8T2T - chains B and D of the 3 polymer chains in the assembly; structure by electron microscopy, 3.00 A resolution.

[Chain B]
Molecule: 638-nt RNA strand
Source organism: [Eubacterium] rectale
Sequence (638 nucleotides; each row starts with the number of its first residue):
     1 GUUUGCGCGC CAUGGGCGCG CUCUAACGGG UGUAAGUCCC GAACAUGCCC AGGUAGUGGG
    61 AAAUGUAUAG CCGAACAGCA AGGGUGUCUA CUGUGAGGUG GAAUCUGAAG GAAGCUGUAA
   121 GCGAAUCUCU GGUCCGACGG ACAGAAAUCG CAUAUAAGGC UAGGCUUCGA GUGAUAAGCU
   181 GGCAAAGAAC AGUGAAGUCU AAUAACUACC ACGUUUGUAG AAGCAGAGUA AAUGCGGCGG
   241 AUAUAUGGAG AGAAAGAGCG UGCACCUUAA GCGUGGAGGU CUCACAGAGG UUUCAUUAGC
   301 CUAGUAACAA CGAACUGUGA GAAGUCAGCC GAGCCCAUAG UAGUGAAGAA GUCUCUGUAA
   361 UGGGGAUGGA GCGAAGGGGC GAACAAUCAU UCAGUUUGAG AAUGUCUCGU AUUGCAGAAA
   421 UGACAACAUC UGCCGUAACC AAUCGGGUAA AAGGUGGUCA AAUCAAGCGA GACGGAAAGG
   481 AAAGAACGCA UGGACACAAG UAAUCUAAUU UCGGUUAGAU UACUACAUCG AAAAGUGUGU
   541 UACUUGUUAA GUUGAUUGAA CCGCCGUAUA CGGAACCGUA CGUACGGUGG UGUGAGAGGU
   601 CGGAAUUUCU CAAUUAAGAG AAAUUCUUCC UACUCGAU
Unresolved in the structure: 170-171, 208-220, 293-298, 391-400, 482-551
Ion coordination: Mg2+ site 1 near A120 (its only coordinating residue here); Mg2+ site 2 near G136 (its only coordinating residue here); Mg2+ site 3 near G139 (its only coordinating residue here); Mg2+ site 4 near A157 (its only coordinating residue here); Mg2+ site 5 near G247 (its only coordinating residue here); Mg2+ site 6 near A323 (its only coordinating residue here); Mg2+ site 7: A559, A560; Mg2+ site 8 near G578 (its only coordinating residue here); Mg2+ site 9: C581, U638
Reported in the primary citation:
  - contacts within the chain: A327/U638, A632/C635, A632/G636
  - conformationally variable residues: C635, G636
  - Mg2+ coordination: U638

[Chain D]
Protein: Group II intron reverse transcriptase/maturase
Source organism: [Eubacterium] rectale
Notes: EC 2.7.7.49
UniProtKB: A0A173ZME3 (A0A173ZME3_9FIRM); residues 1-427 here = UniProt positions 1-427
Chain sequence (427 residues; each row starts with the number of its first residue):
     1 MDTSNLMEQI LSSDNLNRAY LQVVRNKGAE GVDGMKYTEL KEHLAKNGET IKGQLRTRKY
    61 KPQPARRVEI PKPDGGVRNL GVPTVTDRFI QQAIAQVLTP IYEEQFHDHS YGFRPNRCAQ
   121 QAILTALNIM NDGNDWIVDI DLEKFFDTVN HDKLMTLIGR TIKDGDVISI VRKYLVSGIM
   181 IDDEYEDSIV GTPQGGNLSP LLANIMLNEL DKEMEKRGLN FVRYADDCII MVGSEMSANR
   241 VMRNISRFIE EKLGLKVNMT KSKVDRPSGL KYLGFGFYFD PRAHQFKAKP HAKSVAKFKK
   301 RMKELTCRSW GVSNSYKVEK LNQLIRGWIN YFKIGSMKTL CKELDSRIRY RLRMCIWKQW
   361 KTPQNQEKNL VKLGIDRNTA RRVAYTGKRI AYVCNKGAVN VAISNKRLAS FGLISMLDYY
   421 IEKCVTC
Unresolved in the structure: 1-4, 65-80, 178-194, 425-427
Reported in the primary citation:
  - mutagenesis - W310A/Q359A, K361A, K361A/T362A/N365A: abolished catalytic activity
  - mutagenesis - K372A/R377A: decreased catalytic activity

[How chain B and chain D interact]
Residue-residue contacts (61; chain B residue first):
  U155(B) / Lys-300(D)  hydrogen bond to the sugar
  G181(B) / Arg-389(D)  hydrogen bond to the sugar
  G182(B) / Tyr-350(D)  base contact
  G182(B) / Arg-389(D)  salt bridge to the phosphate
  G182(B) / Ala-391(D)  base contact
  G182(B) / Tyr-392(D)  base contact
  G182(B) / Asn-395(D)  hydrogen bond to the base
  C183(B) / Arg-308(D)  salt bridge to the phosphate
  C183(B) / Arg-389(D)  phosphate contact
  C183(B) / Ile-390(D)  hydrogen bond to the phosphate
  C183(B) / Ala-391(D)  hydrogen bond to the phosphate
  A184(B) / Arg-308(D)  salt bridge to the phosphate
  A186(B) / Lys-388(D)  base contact
  G228(B) / Lys-299(D)  phosphate contact
  G228(B) / Arg-347(D)  hydrogen bond to the phosphate
  G228(B) / Tyr-350(D)  sugar contact
  U229(B) / Arg-308(D)  hydrogen bond to the phosphate
  U229(B) / Arg-347(D)  salt bridge to the phosphate
  U229(B) / Tyr-350(D)  sugar contact
  U229(B) / Arg-351(D)  salt bridge to the phosphate
  U229(B) / Met-354(D)  phosphate contact
  A230(B) / Arg-308(D)  salt bridge to the phosphate
  A230(B) / Arg-351(D)  salt bridge to the phosphate
  A231(B) / Arg-308(D)  salt bridge to the phosphate
  A231(B) / Ser-309(D)  hydrogen bond to the phosphate
  A231(B) / Lys-358(D)  hydrogen bond to the base
  G414(B) / Asp-152(D)  hydrogen bond to the base
  G414(B) / Arg-172(D)  base contact
  C415(B) / Asp-152(D)  hydrogen bond to the sugar
  C415(B) / Thr-156(D)  sugar contact
  A416(B) / Thr-156(D)  hydrogen bond to the sugar
  A416(B) / Arg-160(D)  sugar contact
  G417(B) / Arg-160(D)  sugar contact
  A428(B) / Arg-247(D)  phosphate contact
  U429(B) / Arg-217(D)  phosphate contact
  U429(B) / Asn-244(D)  hydrogen bond to the phosphate
  U429(B) / Arg-247(D)  salt bridge to the phosphate
  C430(B) / Arg-217(D)  salt bridge to the phosphate
  C430(B) / Leu-219(D)  sugar contact
  C430(B) / Arg-240(D)  salt bridge to the phosphate
  C430(B) / Val-241(D)  phosphate contact
  C430(B) / Asn-244(D)  hydrogen bond to the phosphate
  U431(B) / Val-232(D)  phosphate contact
  U431(B) / Met-236(D)  base contact
  U431(B) / Ser-237(D)  hydrogen bond to the phosphate
  U431(B) / Arg-240(D)  salt bridge to the phosphate
  G432(B) / Ser-234(D)  hydrogen bond to the phosphate
  G432(B) / Met-236(D)  sugar contact
  U448(B) / Glu-235(D)  hydrogen bond to the sugar
  A449(B) / Met-236(D)  phosphate contact
  A449(B) / Arg-243(D)  salt bridge to the phosphate
  A450(B) / Met-236(D)  base contact
  G467(B) / Gly-165(D)  sugar contact
  G467(B) / Ile-168(D)  sugar contact
  C468(B) / Arg-58(D)  salt bridge to the phosphate
  C468(B) / Gly-165(D)  sugar contact
  C468(B) / Ile-168(D)  sugar contact
  C468(B) / Ser-169(D)  hydrogen bond to the phosphate
  C468(B) / Arg-172(D)  hydrogen bond to the sugar
  G469(B) / Ser-169(D)  hydrogen bond to the phosphate
  G469(B) / Arg-172(D)  sugar contact
Other interface residues (no listed pair), chain B (27 interface residues in all): A156, A185
Other interface residues (no listed pair), chain D (43 interface residues in all): Trp-136, Lys-153, Lys-163, Lys-173, Gly-233, Asn-239, Lys-303, Lys-361

[Summary]
The interface between chain B and chain D involves 27 residues on one side and 43 on the other, with 20
hydrogen bonds and 14 salt bridges. Polar contacts include G182(B)/Asn-395(D), A231(B)/Lys-358(D) and
G414(B)/Asp-152(D). From the paper: W310A/Q359A, K361A and K361A/T362A/N365A of chain D abolish catalytic
activity; Mg2+ coordination by U638(B).
Chain B is a 638-nt RNA strand and chain D is Group II intron reverse transcriptase/maturase, both from
[Eubacterium] rectale; the structure, Structure of a group II intron ribonucleoprotein in the post-ligation
(post-2F) state, was determined by electron microscopy (same publication as 8T2R and 8T2S).
